PDB entry 4POG | X-ray diffraction, 3.20 A resolution | chains F and X of the 8 polymer chains in the assembly

Chain F:
Protein: Cell division control protein 21
From: Pyrococcus furiosus
Notes: fragment: N-terminal domain
Reference sequence: Q8U3I4 (Q8U3I4_PYRFU); residue numbers follow UniProt; this construct covers 2-256
Chain sequence (257 residues; each row starts with the number of its first residue; numbering starts at 0):
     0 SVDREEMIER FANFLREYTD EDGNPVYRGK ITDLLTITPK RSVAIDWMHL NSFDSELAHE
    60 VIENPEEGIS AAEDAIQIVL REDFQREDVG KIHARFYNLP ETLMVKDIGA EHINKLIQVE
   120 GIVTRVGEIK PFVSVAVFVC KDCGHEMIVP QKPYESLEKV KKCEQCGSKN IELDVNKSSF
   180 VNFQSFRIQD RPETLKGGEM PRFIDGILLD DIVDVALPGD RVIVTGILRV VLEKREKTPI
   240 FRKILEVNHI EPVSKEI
Unresolved in the structure: 255-256
Differences from the reference sequence: expression tag (0-1)
Bound ions: Zn2+: Cys139, Cys142, Cys162, Cys165
What the authors report for this chain:
  - binding site for 30-mer oligo(dT) (chain X): Arg124, Glu127, Lys129, Arg186, Phe202, Lys233
  - mutagenesis - R124A, R124A/R186A, K129A, R186A (6-fold reduction): decreased binding to ssDNA
  - mutagenesis - R124A/R186A: decreased binding to dsDNA
  - mutagenesis - R124A, K129A, R186A: unchanged binding to dsDNA
  - mutagenesis - F202A, K233A: unchanged binding to ssDNA

Chain X:
Molecule: 30-mer oligo(dT)
Sequence (30 nucleotides; numbered 1 to 30; the number before each row is that of its first residue):
     1 TTTTTTTTTT TTTTTTTTTT TTTTTTTTTT
Unresolved in the structure: 8-30

How chain F and chain X interact:
Pairs across the interface (13):
  Arg124(F) - DT2(X)  base contact
  Arg124(F) - DT3(X)  hydrogen bond to the base
  Glu127(F) - DT5(X)  hydrogen bond to the base
  Lys129(F) - DT5(X)  salt bridge to the phosphate
  Arg186(F) - DT2(X)  hydrogen bond to the base
  Arg201(F) - DT1(X)  base contact
  Phe202(F) - DT1(X)  stacking on the base
  Glu232(F) - DT1(X)  phosphate contact
  Glu232(F) - DT2(X)  phosphate contact
  Lys233(F) - DT2(X)  hydrogen bond to the phosphate
  Lys233(F) - DT3(X)  salt bridge to the phosphate
  Arg241(F) - DT1(X)  phosphate contact
  Arg241(F) - DT2(X)  salt bridge to the phosphate
Interface residues without a listed pair, chain F (10 interface residues in all): Asp204

In short:
10 residues of chain F and 4 residues of chain X are in contact; the contacts include 4 hydrogen bonds, 3 salt
bridges and 1 aromatic stacking contact. Polar contacts include Arg124(F)-DT3(X), Glu127(F)-DT5(X) and
Arg186(F)-DT2(X). The paper reports a binding site for 30-mer oligo(dT) (chain X) at Arg124(F), Glu127(F) and
Lys129(F) among others; R124A, R124A/R186A and K129A of chain F, among others, reduce binding to ssDNA; 6
substitutions were tested in all.
Here chain F is Cell division control protein 21 (Pyrococcus furiosus) and chain X is a 30-mer oligo(dT).
Entry 4POG (MCM-ssDNA co-crystal structure) was determined by X-ray diffraction together with 4POF from the
same study.
